Entry 4KGC (X-ray diffraction, 2.69 A resolution); this record covers chains A and J of the 10 polymer chains in the assembly.

# Chain A
Protein: Histone H3.2
Source organism: Xenopus laevis
UniProt: P84233 (H32_XENLA); residues 0-135 here correspond to UniProt positions 1-136 (UniProt number = residue number + 1)
Amino-acid sequence (136 residues; each row starts with the number of its first residue; numbering starts at 0):
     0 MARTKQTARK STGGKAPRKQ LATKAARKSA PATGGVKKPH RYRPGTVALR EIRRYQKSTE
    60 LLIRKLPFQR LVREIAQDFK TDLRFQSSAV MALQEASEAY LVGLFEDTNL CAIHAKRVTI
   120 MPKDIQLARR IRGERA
Unresolved in the structure: 0-37, 135
Curated features (UniProtKB/Swiss-Prot):
  - modified residue: Arg2 (Asymmetric dimethylarginine), Thr3 (Phosphothreonine), Lys4 (Allysine), Gln5 (5-glutamyl dopamine), Thr6 (Phosphothreonine), Arg8 (Citrulline), Lys9 (N6,N6,N6-trimethyllysine), Ser10 (ADP-ribosylserine), Thr11 (Phosphothreonine), Lys14 (N6-(2-hydroxyisobutyryl)lysine), Arg17 (Asymmetric dimethylarginine), Lys18 (N6-(2-hydroxyisobutyryl)lysine), Lys23 (N6-(2-hydroxyisobutyryl)lysine), Arg26 (Citrulline), Lys27 (N6,N6,N6-trimethyllysine), Ser28 (ADP-ribosylserine), Lys36 (N6,N6,N6-trimethyllysine), Lys37 (N6-methyllysine), Tyr41 (Phosphotyrosine), Lys56 (N6,N6,N6-trimethyllysine) and 8 more in UniProt
  - lipidation: Cys110 (S-palmitoyl cysteine)

# Chain J
Molecule: 145-nt DNA strand
Sequence (145 nucleotides; each row starts with the number of its first residue; numbers below 1 keep their minus sign (DA-72 is residue -72)):
   -72 ATCAATATCC ACCTGCAGAT ACTACCAAAA GTGTATTTGG AAACTGCTCC ATCAAAAGGC
   -12 ATGTTCAGCT GATTCAGCTG AACATGCCTT TTGATGGAGC AGTTTCCAAA TACACTTTTG
    48 GTAGTATCTG CAGGTGGATA TTGAT
Ion coordination: Ru ion near DG-15 (its only coordinating residue here)
Residues lining bound ligands: HRU ((ethane-1,2-diamine-kappa~2~N,N')[(1,2,3,4,5,6-eta)-1-methyl-4-(propan-2-yl)cyclohexane-1,2,3,4,5,6-hexayl]ruthenium): DG13, DC14, DC15

# How chain A and chain J interact
Residue-residue contacts (27):
  His39(A) - DA-68(J)  phosphate contact
  Arg40(A) - DA9(J)  hydrogen bond to the base
  Arg40(A) - DC10(J)  hydrogen bond to the sugar
  Tyr41(A) - DT-67(J)  sugar contact
  Tyr41(A) - DA-66(J)  sugar contact
  Tyr41(A) - DA9(J)  sugar contact
  Tyr41(A) - DC10(J)  hydrogen bond to the phosphate
  Arg42(A) - DA9(J)  phosphate contact
  Pro43(A) - DA8(J)  phosphate contact
  Pro43(A) - DA9(J)  sugar contact
  Gly44(A) - DA8(J)  hydrogen bond to the phosphate
  Gly44(A) - DA9(J)  hydrogen bond to the phosphate
  Thr45(A) - DA9(J)  hydrogen bond to the phosphate
  Val46(A) - DA9(J)  hydrogen bond to the phosphate
  Val46(A) - DC10(J)  phosphate contact
  Ala47(A) - DA9(J)  hydrogen bond to the phosphate
  Arg49(A) - DA-66(J)  phosphate contact
  Arg49(A) - DT-65(J)  phosphate contact
  Arg63(A) - DT17(J)  phosphate contact
  Arg63(A) - DT18(J)  salt bridge to the phosphate
  Lys64(A) - DT18(J)  hydrogen bond to the phosphate
  Leu65(A) - DT17(J)  phosphate contact
  Leu65(A) - DT18(J)  hydrogen bond to the phosphate
  Pro66(A) - DT17(J)  phosphate contact
  Arg69(A) - DT17(J)  salt bridge to the phosphate
  Arg83(A) - DG26(J)  sugar contact
  Arg83(A) - DC27(J)  sugar contact
Also at the interface, not in a pair above, chain A (19 interface residues in all): Asp81, Lys115, Thr118
Also at the interface, not in a pair above, chain J (14 interface residues in all): DA-69, DG-2, DG7

# Summary
19 residues of chain A and 14 residues of chain J are in contact; the contacts include 10 hydrogen bonds and 2
salt bridges. Polar contacts include Arg40(A)-DA9(J), Arg40(A)-DC10(J) and Tyr41(A)-DC10(J). Ligands of chain
J: compound HRU.
Here chain A is Histone H3.2 (Xenopus laevis) and chain J is a 145-nt DNA strand. Entry 4KGC (Nucleosome Core
Particle Containing (ETA6-P-CYMENE)-(1, 2-ETHYLENEDIAMINE)-RUTHENIUM) was determined by X-ray diffraction.
